PDB entry 1MBX | X-ray diffraction, 2.25 A resolution | chains A and C

# Chain A
Molecule: ATP-Dependent clp Protease ATP-Binding Subunit clp A
Organism: Escherichia coli
UniProt: P0ABH9 (CLPA_ECOLI); residues 1-142 here = UniProt positions 1-142
Sequence (142 residues; each row starts with the number of its first residue):
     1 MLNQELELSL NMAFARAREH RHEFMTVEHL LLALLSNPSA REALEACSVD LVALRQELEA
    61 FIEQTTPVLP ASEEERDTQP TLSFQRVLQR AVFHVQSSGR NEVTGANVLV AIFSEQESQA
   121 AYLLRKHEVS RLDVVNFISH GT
Bound ions: Zn2+: His-22, Glu-63
Small-molecule neighbours:
  - YBT (bis-(2-hydroxyethyl)amino-tris(hydroxymethyl)methane yttrium), molecule 1: Met-1, Leu-2, Glu-7
  - YBT, molecule 2: Arg-41, Glu-42, Glu-45

# Chain C
Molecule: Protein yljA
Organism: Escherichia coli
UniProt: P0A8Q6 (CLPS_ECOLI); numbering as in UniProt (aligned over 1-106)
Sequence (106 residues; row label = number of the first residue in the row):
     1 MGKTNDWLDF DQLAEEKVRD ALKPPSMYKV ILVNDDYTPM EFVIDVLQKF FSYDVERATQ
    61 LMLAVHYQGK AICGVFTAEV AETKVAMVNK YARENEHPLL CTLEKA
Not modelled in the structure: 1-19

# Interface between chain A and chain C
Residue-residue contacts (34):
  Glu-23(A) / Lys-84(C)  salt bridge
  Phe-24(A) / Val-80(C)  hydrophobic
  Phe-24(A) / Thr-83(C)
  Phe-24(A) / Met-87(C)  hydrophobic
  Thr-26(A) / Glu-79(C)
  Val-27(A) / Glu-79(C)  hydrogen bond (backbone-side chain)
  Glu-28(A) / Glu-79(C)
  Phe-61(A) / Thr-77(C)
  Thr-65(A) / Thr-77(C)
  Pro-70(A) / Ser-52(C)
  Glu-73(A) / Lys-49(C)
  Arg-76(A) / Lys-49(C)  hydrogen bond (side chain-backbone)
  Arg-76(A) / Lys-84(C)
  Arg-76(A) / Met-87(C)
  Gln-79(A) / Thr-83(C)
  Gln-79(A) / Met-87(C)
  Thr-81(A) / Glu-79(C)  hydrogen bond
  Thr-81(A) / Thr-83(C)
  Leu-82(A) / Glu-82(C)
  Leu-82(A) / Thr-83(C)  hydrogen bond (backbone-side chain)
  Leu-82(A) / Ala-86(C)  hydrophobic
  Ser-83(A) / Glu-79(C)
  Arg-86(A) / Glu-82(C)  salt bridge
  Glu-117(A) / Pro-25(C)
  Glu-117(A) / Tyr-28(C)  hydrogen bond
  Glu-117(A) / Ala-78(C)
  Ser-118(A) / Pro-25(C)
  Gln-119(A) / Pro-25(C)
  Tyr-122(A) / Leu-22(C)  hydrophobic
  Tyr-122(A) / Lys-23(C)
  Tyr-122(A) / Pro-24(C)
  Tyr-122(A) / Pro-25(C)
  Arg-125(A) / Leu-22(C)
  Lys-126(A) / Leu-22(C)
Also at the interface, not in a pair above, chain A (24 interface residues in all): Pro-67, Pro-80, Phe-84
Also at the interface, not in a pair above, chain C (19 interface residues in all): Phe-50, Phe-76, Lys-105

# Summary
24 residues of chain A face 19 of chain C across their interface, with 5 hydrogen bonds and 2 salt bridges.
Polar contacts include Glu-23(A)/Lys-84(C), Arg-86(A)/Glu-82(C) and Val-27(A)/Glu-79(C). Ligands of chain A:
compound YBT. The Zn2+ site is built by His-22(A) and Glu-63(A).
Here chain A is ATP-Dependent clp Protease ATP-Binding Subunit clp A and chain C is Protein yljA, both from
Escherichia coli. Entry 1MBX (CRYSTAL STRUCTURE ANALYSIS OF ClpSN WITH TRANSITION METAL ION BOUND) was
determined by X-ray diffraction (same publication as 1MBU and 1MBV).
